3CCE - chains 3 and 0 of the 31 polymer chains in the assembly; structure by X-ray diffraction, 2.75 A resolution.

Chain 3:
Protein: 50S ribosomal protein L44E
Organism: Haloarcula marismortui
Reference sequence: P32411 (RL44_HALMA); numbering as in UniProt (aligned over 1-92)
Chain sequence (92 residues; each row starts with the number of its first residue):
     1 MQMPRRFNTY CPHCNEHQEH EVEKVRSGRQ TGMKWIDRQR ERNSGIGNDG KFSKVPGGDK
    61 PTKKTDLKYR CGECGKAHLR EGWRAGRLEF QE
Metal / ion sites: Cd2+: Cys11, Cys14, Cys71, Cys74; Sr2+ site 1: Arg42 (shared with U391(0) of chain 0); Sr2+ site 2: Gly45, Gly47, Asp49; Sr2+ site 3 near Asp59 (its only coordinating residue here)

Chain 0:
Molecule: 23S ribosomal RNA
Organism: Haloarcula marismortui
Notes: engineered mutation(s): G2099A, U2535A
Sequence (2923 nucleotides; each row starts with the number of its first residue):
     1 GUUGGCUACU AUGCCAGCUG GUGGAUUGCU CGGCUCAGGC GCUGAUGAAG GACGUGCCAA
    61 GCUGCGAUAA GCUGUGGGGA GCCGCACGGA GGCGAAGAAC CACAGAUUUC CGAAUGAGAA
   121 UCUCUCUAAC AAUUGCUUCG CGCAAUGAGG AACCCCGAGA ACUGAAACAU CUCAGUAUCG
   181 GGAGGAACAG AAAACGCAAC GUGAUGUCGU UAGUAACCGC GAGUGAACGC GAUACAGCCC
   241 AAACCGAAGC CCUCACGGGC AAUGUGGUGU CAGGGCUACC UCUCAUCAGC CGACCGUCUU
   301 CACGAAGUCU CUUGGAAUAG AGCGUGAUAC AGGGUGACAA CCCCGUACUG AAGACCAGUA
   361 CGCUGUGCGG UAGUGCCAGA GUAGCGGGGG UUGGAUAUCC CUCGCGAAUA ACGCAGGCAU
   421 CGACUGCGAA GGCUAAACAC AACCUGAGAC CGAUAGUGAA CAAGUAGUGU GAACGAACGC
   481 UGCAAAGUAC CCUCAGAAGG GAGGCGAAAU AGAGCAUGAA AUCAGUUGGC GAUCGAGCGA
   541 CAGGGCAUAC AAGGUCCCUU GACGAAUGAC CGAGACGCGA GUCUCCAGUA AGACUCACGG
   601 GAAGCCGAUG UUCUGUCGUA CGUUUUGAAA AACGAGCCAG GGAGUGUGUC UGUAUGGCAA
   661 GUCUAACCGG AGUAUCCGGG GAGGCACAGG GAAACCGACA UGGCCGCAGG GCUUUGCCCG
   721 AGGGCCGCCG UCUUCAAGGG CGGGGAGCCA UGUGGACACG ACCCGAAUCC GGACGAUCUA
   781 CGCAUGGACA AGAUGAAGCG UGCCGAAAGG CACGUGGAAG UCUGUUAGAG UUGGUGUCCU
   841 ACAAUACCCU CUCGUGAUCU AUGUGUAGGG GUGAAAGGCC CAUCGAGUCC GGCAACAGCU
   901 GGUUCCAAUC GAAACAUGUC GAAGCAUGAC CUCCGCCGAG GUAGUCUGUG AGGUAGAGCG
   961 ACCGAUUGGU GUGUCCGCCU CCGAGAGGAG UCGGCACACC UGUCAAACUC CAAACUUACA
  1021 GACGCUGUUU GACGCGGGGA UUCCGGUGCG CGGGGUAAGC CUGUGUACCA GGAGGGGAAC
  1081 AACCCAGAGA UAGGUUAAGG UCCCCAAGUG UGGAUUAAGU GUAAUCCUCU GAAGGUGGUC
  1141 UCGAGCCCUA GACAGCCGGG AGGUGAGCUU AGAAGCAGCU ACCCUCUAAG AAAAGCGUAA
  1201 CAGCUUACCG GCCGAGGUUU GAGGCGCCCA AAAUGAUCGG GACUCAAAUC CACCACCGAG
  1261 ACCUGUCCGU ACCACUCAUA CUGGUAAUCG AGUAGAUUGG CGCUCUAAUU GGAUGGAAGC
  1321 AGGGGCGAGA GCUCCUGUGG ACCGAUUAGU GACGAAAAUC CUGGCCAUAG UAGCAGCGAU
  1381 AGUCGGGUGA GAACCCCGAC GGCCUAAUGG AUAAGGGUUC CUCAGCACUG CUGAUCAGCU
  1441 GAGGGUUAGC CGGUCCUAAG UCUCACCGCA ACUCGACUGA GACGAAAUGG GAAACAGGUU
  1501 AAUAUUCCUG UGCCAUCAUG CAGUGAAAGU UGACGCCCUG GGGUCGAUCA CGCCGGGCAU
  1561 UCGCCCGGUC GAACCGUCCA ACUCCGUGGA AGCCGUAAUG GCAGGAAGCG GACGAACGGC
  1621 GGCAUAGGGA AACGUGAUUC AACCUGGGGC CCAUGAAAAG ACGAGCAUGA UGUCCGUACC
  1681 GAGAACCGAC ACAGGUGUCC AUGGCGGCGA AAGCCAAGGC CUGUCGGGAG CAACCAACGU
  1741 UAGGGAAUUC GGCAAGUUAG UCCCGUACCU UCGGAAGAAG GGAUGCCUGC UCCGGAACGG
  1801 AGCAGGUCGC AGUGACUCGG AAGCUCGGAC UGUCUAGUAA CAACAUAGGU GACCGCAAAU
  1861 CCGCAAGGAC UCGUACGGUC ACUGAAUCCU GCCCAGUGCA GGUAUCUGAA CACCUCGUAC
  1921 AAGAGGACGA AGGACCUGUC AACGGCGGGG GUAACUAUGA CCCUCUUAAG GUAGCGUAGU
  1981 ACCUUGCCGC AUCAGUAGCG GCUUGCAUGA AUGGAUUAAC CAGAGCUUCA CUGUCCCAAC
  2041 GUUGGGCCCG GUGAACUGUA CAUUCCAGUG CGGAGUCUGG AGACACCCAG GGGGAAGCAA
  2101 AGACCCUAUG GAGCUUUACU GCAGGCUGUC GCUGAGACGU GGUCGCCGAU GUGCAGCAUA
  2161 GGUAGGAGUC GUUACAGAGG UACCCGCGCU AGCGGGCCAC CCAGACAACA GUGAAAUACU
  2221 ACCCGUCGGU GACUGCGACU CUCACUCCGG GAGGAGGACA CCGAUAGCCG GGCAGUUUGA
  2281 CUGGGGCGGU ACGCGCUCGA AAAGAUAUCG AGCGCGCCCU AUGGUCAUCU CAGCCGGGAC
  2341 AGAGACCCGG CGAAGAGUGC AAGAGCAAAA GAUGACUUGA CAGUGUUCUU CCCAACGAGG
  2401 AACGCUGACG CGAAAGCGUG GUCUAGCGAA CCAAUUAGCC UGCUUGAUGC GGGCAAUUGA
  2461 UGACAGAAAA GCUACCCUAG GGAUAACAGA GUCGUCACUC GCAAGAGCAC AUAUCGACCG
  2521 AGUGGCUUGC UACCACGAUG UCGGUUCCCU CCAUCCUGCC CGUGCAGAAG CGGGCAAGGG
  2581 UGAGGUUGUU CGCCUAUUAA AGGAGGUCGU GAGCUGGGUU UAGACCGUCG UGAGACAGGU
  2641 CGGCUGCUAU CUACUGGGUG UGUAAUGGUG UCUGACAAGA ACGACCGUAU AGUACGAGAG
  2701 GAACUACGGU UGGUGGCCAC UGGUGUACCG GUUGUUCGAG AGAGCACGUG CCGGGUAGCC
  2761 ACGCCACACG GGGUAAGAGC UGAACGCAUC UAAGCUCGAA ACCCACUUGG AAAAGAGACA
  2821 CCGCCGAGGU CCCGCGUACA AGACGCGGUC GAUAGACUCG GGGUGUGCGC GUCGAGGUAA
  2881 CGAGACGUUA AGCCCACGAG CACUAACAGA CCAAAGCCAU CAU
Disordered / not traced: 1-9, 126-127, 715, 971-998, 1560, 1952-1963, 2137-2236, 2339-2343, 2665-2666, 2915-2923
Modified positions: 1MA (6-hydro-1-methyladenosine-5'-monophosphate) at position 628, OMU (o2'-methyluridine 5'-monophosphate) at position 2587, OMG (o2'-methylguanosine-5'-monophosphate) at position 2588, UR3 (3-methyluridine-5'-monophoshate) at position 2619, PSU (pseudouridine-5'-monophosphate) at position 2621
Metal / ion sites: Mg2+ site 1 near G28 (its only coordinating residue here); Na+ site 1: C40, G41; Na+ site 2: A45, U146, G147; Na+ site 3: G56, A59, G61; Sr2+ site 1 near C85 (its only coordinating residue here); Sr2+ site 2: A86, C87 (shared with 1 residue of chain T); Na+ site 4 near U108 (its only coordinating residue here); Mg2+ site 2 near U115 (its only coordinating residue here); Na+ site 5: C141, G142; Sr2+ site 3: G147 (shared with 1 residue of chain M); Mg2+ site 3: C162, U2276; K+ site 1: C162, U163, U172; 73 more Mg2+ sites not listed; 57 more Na+ sites not listed; 57 more Sr2+ sites not listed; 1 more K+ sites not listed

Interface between chain 3 and chain 0:
Contacting residue pairs (125; chain 3 residue first):
  Met1(3) - C2319(0)  hydrogen bond to the phosphate
  Met1(3) - U2320(0)  phosphate contact
  Met1(3) - A2380(0)  base contact
  Gln2(3) - U2320(0)  hydrogen bond to the phosphate
  Met3(3) - U2320(0)  base contact
  Pro4(3) - U2320(0)  base contact
  Phe7(3) - U2378(0)  sugar contact
  Asn8(3) - U2378(0)  sugar contact
  Thr9(3) - G2379(0)  hydrogen bond to the phosphate
  Thr9(3) - C2381(0)  sugar contact
  Tyr10(3) - C2381(0)  sugar contact
  Tyr10(3) - A2382(0)  sugar contact
  Tyr10(3) - G2407(0)  hydrogen bond to the sugar
  Tyr10(3) - A2408(0)  sugar contact
  Pro12(3) - A2382(0)  sugar contact
  His13(3) - A2437(0)  sugar contact
  Asn15(3) - G2407(0)  hydrogen bond to the sugar
  Asn15(3) - A2408(0)  sugar contact
  Glu16(3) - A2408(0)  sugar contact
  His17(3) - G2379(0)  salt bridge to the phosphate
  His17(3) - A2408(0)  hydrogen bond to the sugar
  His17(3) - C2409(0)  sugar contact
  Val25(3) - U2435(0)  sugar contact
  Arg26(3) - A2434(0)  sugar contact
  Arg26(3) - U2435(0)  sugar contact
  Ser27(3) - A2434(0)  sugar contact
  Gly28(3) - A2434(0)  hydrogen bond to the phosphate
  Gly28(3) - U2435(0)  phosphate contact
  Arg29(3) - A1924(0)  hydrogen bond to the phosphate
  Arg29(3) - G1925(0)  salt bridge to the phosphate
  Gln30(3) - A1924(0)  sugar contact
  Gln30(3) - A2433(0)  phosphate contact
  Gln30(3) - A2434(0)  phosphate contact
  Thr31(3) - G1923(0)  hydrogen bond to the sugar
  Thr31(3) - G2451(0)  hydrogen bond to the phosphate
  Met33(3) - A1922(0)  base contact
  Met33(3) - G1923(0)  sugar contact
  Met33(3) - C2450(0)  phosphate contact
  Met33(3) - G2451(0)  phosphate contact
  Lys34(3) - A2433(0)  phosphate contact
  Lys34(3) - A2434(0)  phosphate contact
  Lys34(3) - G2451(0)  salt bridge to the phosphate
  Lys34(3) - G2452(0)  phosphate contact
  Trp35(3) - C218(0)  phosphate contact
  Trp35(3) - C220(0)  base contact
  Trp35(3) - U396(0)  phosphate contact
  Trp35(3) - G2451(0)  phosphate contact
  Trp35(3) - G2452(0)  hydrogen bond to the phosphate
  Ile36(3) - C2432(0)  phosphate contact
  Ile36(3) - A2433(0)  phosphate contact
  Arg38(3) - U396(0)  salt bridge to the phosphate
  Arg38(3) - G2451(0)  hydrogen bond to the sugar
  Gln39(3) - C218(0)  hydrogen bond to the phosphate
  Gln39(3) - G219(0)  hydrogen bond to the phosphate
  Arg42(3) - A395(0)  hydrogen bond to the phosphate
  Arg42(3) - U396(0)  salt bridge to the phosphate
  Asn43(3) - C218(0)  hydrogen bond to the phosphate
  Gly45(3) - G390(0)  phosphate contact
  Ile46(3) - G389(0)  phosphate contact
  Ile46(3) - G390(0)  hydrogen bond to the phosphate
  Gly47(3) - G2121(0)  hydrogen bond to the phosphate
  Gly47(3) - C2122(0)  hydrogen bond to the phosphate
  Asn48(3) - A169(0)  hydrogen bond to the sugar
  Asn48(3) - U170(0)  sugar contact
  Asn48(3) - U2120(0)  hydrogen bond to the sugar
  Asn48(3) - G2121(0)  sugar contact
  Asn48(3) - A2468(0)  base contact
  Gly50(3) - U170(0)  hydrogen bond to the sugar
  Gly50(3) - A2468(0)  hydrogen bond to the base
  Lys51(3) - G219(0)  phosphate contact
  Lys51(3) - C220(0)  salt bridge to the phosphate
  Lys51(3) - C2431(0)  hydrogen bond to the sugar
  Ser53(3) - U2120(0)  phosphate contact
  Ser53(3) - G2121(0)  hydrogen bond to the phosphate
  Ser53(3) - A2468(0)  base contact
  Lys54(3) - G219(0)  hydrogen bond to the sugar
  Lys54(3) - A2468(0)  salt bridge to the phosphate
  Gly58(3) - A2460(0)  sugar contact
  Gly58(3) - U2461(0)  phosphate contact
  Asp59(3) - A2460(0)  phosphate contact
  Asp59(3) - U2461(0)  hydrogen bond to the phosphate
  Lys60(3) - C2427(0)  base contact
  Lys60(3) - G2428(0)  hydrogen bond to the base
  Lys60(3) - A2460(0)  hydrogen bond to the phosphate
  Lys60(3) - U2461(0)  phosphate contact
  Lys60(3) - G2462(0)  hydrogen bond to the base
  Pro61(3) - G2316(0)  sugar contact
  Pro61(3) - C2317(0)  phosphate contact
  Pro61(3) - G2462(0)  base contact
  Thr62(3) - C2317(0)  hydrogen bond to the phosphate
  Lys63(3) - G2459(0)  hydrogen bond to the phosphate
  Lys63(3) - A2460(0)  salt bridge to the phosphate
  Lys64(3) - G2428(0)  salt bridge to the phosphate
  Lys64(3) - U2458(0)  phosphate contact
  Lys64(3) - G2459(0)  hydrogen bond to the phosphate
  Thr65(3) - U2458(0)  sugar contact
  Asp66(3) - U2458(0)  sugar contact
  Lys68(3) - U2435(0)  hydrogen bond to the phosphate
  Lys68(3) - U2436(0)  salt bridge to the phosphate
  Arg70(3) - U2436(0)  salt bridge to the phosphate
  Arg70(3) - A2437(0)  salt bridge to the phosphate
  Lys76(3) - A2437(0)  phosphate contact
  Lys76(3) - G2438(0)  salt bridge to the phosphate
  Ala77(3) - U2436(0)  hydrogen bond to the sugar
  Ala77(3) - A2437(0)  hydrogen bond to the phosphate
  His78(3) - U2436(0)  sugar contact
  Leu79(3) - U2435(0)  base contact
  Leu79(3) - U2436(0)  sugar contact
  Leu79(3) - A2456(0)  base contact
  Leu79(3) - U2457(0)  sugar contact
  Arg80(3) - C2381(0)  hydrogen bond to the sugar
  Arg80(3) - A2382(0)  salt bridge to the phosphate
  Arg80(3) - U2457(0)  hydrogen bond to the sugar
  Glu81(3) - U2457(0)  phosphate contact
  Glu81(3) - U2458(0)  phosphate contact
  Gly82(3) - U2457(0)  phosphate contact
  Gly82(3) - U2458(0)  hydrogen bond to the phosphate
  Trp83(3) - A2380(0)  base contact
  Arg84(3) - C2317(0)  salt bridge to the phosphate
  Arg84(3) - C2427(0)  salt bridge to the phosphate
  Arg84(3) - G2428(0)  salt bridge to the phosphate
  Ala85(3) - C2318(0)  phosphate contact
  Gly86(3) - C2318(0)  hydrogen bond to the phosphate
  Gln91(3) - U2320(0)  hydrogen bond to the sugar
  Gln91(3) - A2321(0)  hydrogen bond to the phosphate
Also at the interface, not in a pair above, chain 3 (61 interface residues in all): Gly32, Asp49
Also at the interface, not in a pair above, chain 0 (53 interface residues in all): C735, G2426

Summary:
Chain 3 and chain 0 form an interface of 61 and 53 residues respectively; the contacts include 42 hydrogen
bonds and 17 salt bridges. Among the polar pairs are Gly50(3)-A2468(0), Lys60(3)-G2428(0) and
Lys60(3)-G2462(0). A86(0) and C87(0) form the Sr2+ site 2.
Chain 3 is 50S ribosomal protein L44E and chain 0 is 23S ribosomal RNA, both from Haloarcula marismortui; the
structure, Structure of Anisomycin resistant 50S Ribosomal Subunit: 23S rRNA mutation U2535A, was determined
by X-ray diffraction together with 3CC2, 3CC4, 3CC7, 3CCJ, 3CCL, 3CCM and 6 further entries from the same
study.
